Entry 1WQ7 (X-ray diffraction, 1.60 A resolution); this record covers chains A and B.

== Chain A (and B) ==
Name: biotin--[acetyl-CoA-carboxylase] ligase
Organism: Pyrococcus horikoshii
Notes: EC 6.3.4.15; chain B of this document is another copy of the same molecule, construct and numbering; everything in this record applies to it too
UniProt: O57883 (O57883_PYRHO); residue numbers follow UniProt; this construct covers 1-235
Sequence (235 residues; numbered 1 to 235; the number before each row is that of its first residue):
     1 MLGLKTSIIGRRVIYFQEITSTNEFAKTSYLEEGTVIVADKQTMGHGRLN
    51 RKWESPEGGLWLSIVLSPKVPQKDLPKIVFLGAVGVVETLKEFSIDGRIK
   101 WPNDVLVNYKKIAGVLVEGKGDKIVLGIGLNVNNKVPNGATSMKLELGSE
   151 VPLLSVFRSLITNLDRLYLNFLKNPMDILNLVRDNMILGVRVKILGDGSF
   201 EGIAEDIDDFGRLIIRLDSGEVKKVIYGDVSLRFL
Not modelled in the structure: 48-53 (chain B: 46-53)

== Interface between chain A and chain B ==
Contacting residue pairs (52; chain A residue first):
  M1(A) with L2(B), hydrophobic; Y15(B); V38(B), hydrophobic; A39(B); D40(B), hydrogen bond (backbone-side chain); F157(B), hydrophobic
  L2(A) with Y15(B); D40(B), hydrogen bond (backbone-side chain)
  G3(A) with Y15(B), hydrogen bond (backbone-side chain); D40(B), hydrogen bond (backbone-side chain)
  L4(A) with Y15(B), hydrogen bond (backbone-side chain); Q17(B); D40(B)
  K5(A) with Q17(B)
  T6(A) with Q17(B), hydrogen bond
  G10(A) with Q17(B), hydrogen bond (backbone-side chain)
  R11(A) with F16(B); Q17(B); E18(B), hydrogen bond (side chain-backbone)
  R12(A) with I14(B); Y15(B); F16(B); F25(B)
  V13(A) with V13(B); I14(B); Y15(B), hydrogen bond (backbone-backbone)
  I14(A) with V13(B)
  Y15(A) with M1(B); L2(B); G3(B); L4(B), hydrogen bond (side chain-backbone); G10(B); R11(B); R12(B); V13(B), hydrogen bond (backbone-backbone)
  F16(A) with R11(B); R12(B)
  Q17(A) with L4(B), hydrogen bond (side chain-backbone); T6(B), hydrogen bond; G10(B), hydrogen bond (side chain-backbone); R11(B), hydrogen bond
  E18(A) with R11(B)
  F25(A) with R12(B)
  V38(A) with M1(B), hydrophobic
  A39(A) with M1(B)
  D40(A) with M1(B), hydrogen bond (side chain-backbone); L2(B), hydrogen bond (side chain-backbone); G3(B), hydrogen bond (side chain-backbone); L4(B)
  E57(A) with G3(B)
  L153(A) with M1(B), hydrophobic
  F157(A) with M1(B), hydrophobic
Other interface residues (no listed pair), chain A (23 interface residues in all): L60
Other interface residues (no listed pair), chain B (23 interface residues in all): E32, L60, L153, L154

== Summary ==
Chain A and chain B each contribute 23 residues to their interface; the contacts include 18 hydrogen bonds.
Among the polar pairs are M1(A)-D40(B), L2(A)-D40(B) and G3(A)-Y15(B).
Chain A and chain B are both biotin--[acetyl-CoA-carboxylase] ligase (Pyrococcus horikoshii); the structure,
Crystal Structure Of Biotin-(Acetyl-CoA-Carboxylase) ligase From Pyrococcus Horikoshii Ot3, was determined by
X-ray diffraction (same publication as 1WPY, 1WQW and 1WNL).
